Entry 1A3B (X-ray diffraction, 1.80 A resolution); this record covers chains H and I of the 3 polymer chains in the assembly.

Chain H:
Protein: Alpha-thrombin (large subunit)
Organism: Homo sapiens
Notes: EC 3.4.21.5
UniProtKB: P00734 (THRB_HUMAN); the construct lacks a stretch of the UniProt sequence and is renumbered around it, so the offset changes along the chain: 16-37 = UniProt 364-385; 38-60 = UniProt 387-409; 61-77 = UniProt 419-435; 78-97 = UniProt 437-456; 7 more segments
Sequence (259 residues; row label = number of the first residue in the row; note: 3 numbers in that range are skipped by the numbering (no residue carries them; nothing is unmodelled there); a row labelled like 60A-60I holds insertion residues (60A, then the next letters in order)):
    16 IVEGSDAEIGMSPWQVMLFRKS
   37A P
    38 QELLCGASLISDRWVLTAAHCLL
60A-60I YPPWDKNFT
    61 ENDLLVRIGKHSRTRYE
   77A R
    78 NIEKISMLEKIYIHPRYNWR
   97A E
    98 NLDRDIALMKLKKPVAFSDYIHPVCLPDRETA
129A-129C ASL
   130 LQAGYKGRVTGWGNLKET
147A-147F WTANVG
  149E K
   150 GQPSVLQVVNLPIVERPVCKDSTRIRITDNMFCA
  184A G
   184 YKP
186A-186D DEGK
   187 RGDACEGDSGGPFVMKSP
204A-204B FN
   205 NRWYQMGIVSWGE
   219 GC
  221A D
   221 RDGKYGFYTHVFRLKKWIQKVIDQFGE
Unresolved in the structure: 147A-147F, 246-247
Swiss-Prot annotation at these positions:
  - region: Ala183 to Val200 (High affinity receptor-binding region which is also known as the TP508 peptide)
  - active site (Charge relay system): His57, Asp102, Ser195
  - glycosylation: Asn60G (N-linked (GlcNAc...) (complex) asparagine)
Disulfides: Cys42-Cys58, Cys168-Cys182, Cys191-Cys220
Residues lining bound ligands: tri166 (bifunctional boronate inhibitor) (T29): Cys42, His57, Tyr60A, Trp60D, Glu97A, Asn98, Leu99, Ile174, Asp189, Ala190, Cys191, Glu192, Gly193, Asp194, Ser195, Val213, Ser214, Trp215, Gly216, Gly219, Cys220, Gly226

Chain I:
Protein: Hirudin
Organism: Hirudo medicinalis
UniProtKB: P28504 (ITHD_HIRME); residues 4-19 here correspond to UniProt positions 49-64 (UniProt number = residue number + 45)
Sequence (18 residues; each row starts with the number of its first residue):
     2 GGQSHNDGDFEEIPEEYL
Unresolved in the structure: 2-8
Swiss-Prot annotation at these positions:
  - region: Asp10 to Leu19 (Interaction with fibrinogen-binding exosite of thrombin)
  - modified residue: Tyr18 (Sulfotyrosine)

Chain H / chain I interface:
Residue-residue contacts - 19 pairs, chain H then chain I:
  Phe34(H) - Phe11(I)  hydrophobic
  Gln38(H) - Asp10(I)
  Gln38(H) - Phe11(I)
  Gln38(H) - Glu12(I)
  Gln38(H) - Glu13(I)  hydrogen bond
  Glu39(H) - Phe11(I)
  Leu40(H) - Phe11(I)
  Arg67(H) - Ile14(I)
  Arg73(H) - Phe11(I)
  Thr74(H) - Asp10(I)
  Thr74(H) - Phe11(I)
  Thr74(H) - Glu12(I)  hydrogen bond (backbone-backbone)
  Arg75(H) - Glu12(I)
  Tyr76(H) - Glu12(I)  hydrogen bond (backbone-side chain)
  Tyr76(H) - Glu13(I)
  Tyr76(H) - Pro15(I)
  Tyr76(H) - Tyr18(I)
  Ile82(H) - Ile14(I)  hydrophobic
  Met84(H) - Tyr18(I)
Also at the interface, not in a pair above, chain H (12 interface residues in all): Leu65
Also at the interface, not in a pair above, chain I (8 interface residues in all): Leu19

In short:
The interface between chain H and chain I involves 12 residues on one side and 8 on the other; the contacts
include 3 hydrogen bonds. Among the polar pairs are Gln38(H)-Glu13(I), Tyr76(H)-Glu12(I) and
Thr74(H)-Glu12(I). Bound to chain H: tri166 (bifunctional boronate inhibitor).
Chain H is Alpha-thrombin (large subunit) (Homo sapiens) and chain I is Hirudin (Hirudo medicinalis); the
structure, Complex of human alpha-thrombin with the bifunctional boronate inhibitor BOROLOG1, was determined
by X-ray diffraction together with 1A3E from the same study.
